PDB entry 7AOS | X-ray diffraction, 2.55 A resolution | chains B and C of the 4 polymer chains in the assembly

== Chain B ==
Name: Retinoic acid receptor alpha
From: Homo sapiens
UniProtKB: P10276 (RARA_HUMAN); residues 176-421 here = UniProt positions 176-421
Amino-acid sequence (266 residues; each row starts with the number of its first residue):
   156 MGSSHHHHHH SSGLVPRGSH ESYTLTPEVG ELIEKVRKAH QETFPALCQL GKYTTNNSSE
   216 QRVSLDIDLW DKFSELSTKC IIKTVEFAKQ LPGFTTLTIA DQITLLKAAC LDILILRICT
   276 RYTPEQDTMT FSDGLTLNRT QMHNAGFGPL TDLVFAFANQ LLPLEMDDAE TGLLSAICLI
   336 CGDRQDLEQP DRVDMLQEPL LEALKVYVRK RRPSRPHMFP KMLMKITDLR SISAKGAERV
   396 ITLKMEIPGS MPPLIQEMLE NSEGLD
Not modelled in the structure: 156-174, 416-421
Construct notes: initiating methionine (156); expression tag (157-175)
Ligand contacts: EQN (4-{[(5,5,8,8-tetramethyl-5,6,7,8-tetrahydronaphthalen-2-yl)carbonyl]amino}benzoic acid): F199, W225, F228, L231, S232, C235, L266, L269, I270, I273, R276, F286, S287, G301, F302, L305, G391, R394, V395, L398, I410, L414
UniProt features mapped onto this chain:
  - region: G404 to G419 (Required for binding corepressor NCOR1)
  - motif: I254 to I258 (UBR5-degron), P408 to N416 (9aaTAD)
  - binding site (all-trans-retinoate): C235, S287
  - modified residue (Phosphoserine): S219, S369
  - cross-link: K399 (Glycyl lysine isopeptide (Lys-Gly) (interchain with G-Cter in SUMO))
  - mutagenesis: S219 (S219A: No effect on heterodimerization with RARA. On ATRA treatment, localizes to the nucleus, and increased protein levels; when associated with A-369 ...), V240 (V240A: Abolished ubiquitination and degradation by UBR5), I254 (I254A: Reduced ubiquitination and degradation by UBR5), I258 (I258A: Reduced ubiquitination and degradation by UBR5), S369 (S369A: No effect on heterodimerization with RARA. On ATRA treatment, localizes to the nucleus, and increased protein levels; when associated with A-219 ...), I396 (I396E: Abrogates interaction with NCOR1 or NCOR2. Increased affinity for NCOR1 and NCOR2 in the presence of BMS493 ...), K399 (K399R: In the absence of ATRA, abolishes sumoylation and is mainly nuclear. In the presence of ATRA, some sumoylation, cytoplasmic location, reduced transcriptional activity and no SENP6 binding ...), L409 to I410 (Abolishes interaction with ASXL1 and NCOA1), E412 (E412Q: Impairs interaction with ASXL1 and NCOA1; when associated with Q-415), M413 to L414 (Abolishes interaction with ASXL1 and NCOA1), E415 (E415Q: Impairs interaction with ASXL1 and NCOA1; when associated with Q-412)

== Chain C ==
Name: Nuclear receptor coactivator 1
Notes: EC 2.3.1.48
UniProtKB: Q15788 (NCOA1_HUMAN); residue numbers follow UniProt; this construct covers 686-712
Amino-acid sequence (27 residues; numbered 686 to 712; the number before each row is that of its first residue):
   686 RHKILHRLLQ EGSPSDITTL SVEPDKK
Not modelled in the structure: 697-712
UniProt features mapped onto this chain:
  - motif: L690 to L694 (LXXLL motif 4)
  - modified residue: S698 (Phosphoserine)
  - mutagenesis: L693 to L694 (Slightly affects interactions with steroid receptors. Abolishes interactions with steroid receptors; when associated with A-636; A-637; A-752 and A-753)

== Interface between chain B and chain C ==
Pairs across the interface (22; chain B residue first):
  V240(B) - L690(C)  hydrophobic
  V240(B) - L693(C)  hydrophobic
  V240(B) - L694(C)  hydrophobic
  K244(B) - L693(C)  hydrogen bond (side chain-backbone)
  K244(B) - L694(C)
  K244(B) - E696(C)
  I254(B) - H691(C)
  I254(B) - L694(C)  hydrophobic
  Q257(B) - L694(C)
  I258(B) - H687(C)
  I258(B) - L690(C)  hydrophobic
  I258(B) - H691(C)
  I258(B) - L694(C)  hydrophobic
  L261(B) - L694(C)  hydrophobic
  K262(B) - H687(C)  hydrogen bond
  P408(B) - I689(C)  hydrophobic
  L409(B) - I689(C)  hydrophobic
  E412(B) - H687(C)
  E412(B) - K688(C)  hydrogen bond (side chain-backbone)
  E412(B) - I689(C)  hydrogen bond (side chain-backbone)
  E412(B) - L690(C)  hydrogen bond (side chain-backbone)
  M413(B) - L690(C)  hydrophobic
Also at the interface, not in a pair above, chain B (13 interface residues in all): I237, F249
Also at the interface, not in a pair above, chain C (9 interface residues in all): Q695

== Summary ==
13 residues of chain B and 9 residues of chain C are in contact, with 5 hydrogen bonds. Polar pairs include
K244(B)-L693(C), K262(B)-H687(C) and E412(B)-K688(C). Chain B binds compound EQN.
Here chain B is Retinoic acid receptor alpha (Homo sapiens) and chain C is Nuclear receptor coactivator 1.
Entry 7AOS (crystal structure of the RARalpha/RXRalpha ligand binding domain heterodimer in complex with a
fragment of SRC1 ...) was determined by X-ray diffraction (same publication as 7APO and 7BK4).
